3WZO - chains A and B of the 4 polymer chains in the assembly; structure by X-ray diffraction, 1.50 A resolution.

Chain A (and B):
Protein: Streptavidin
Organism: Streptomyces avidinii
Notes: chain B of this document is another copy of the same molecule, construct and numbering; everything in this record applies to it too
UniProtKB: P22629 (SAV_STRAV); residues 13-139 here correspond to UniProt positions 37-163 (UniProt number = residue number + 24)
Amino-acid sequence (129 residues; each row starts with the number of its first residue):
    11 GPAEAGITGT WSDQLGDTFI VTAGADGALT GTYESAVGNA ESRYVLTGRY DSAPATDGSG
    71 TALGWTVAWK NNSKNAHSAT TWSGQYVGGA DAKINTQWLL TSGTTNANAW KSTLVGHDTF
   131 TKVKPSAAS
Disordered / not traced: 138-139 (chain B: 135-139)
Differences from the reference sequence: expression tag (11-12); engineered mutation Ser22 (Tyr46 in P22629), Asp23 (Asn47 in P22629), Asp27 (Ser51 in P22629), Ser83 (Tyr107 in P22629), Lys84 (Arg108 in P22629), Asp101 (Glu125 in P22629), Lys103 (Arg127 in P22629), Asn116 (Glu140 in P22629)
Curated features (UniProtKB/Swiss-Prot):
  - motif: Arg59 to Asp61 (Cell attachment site)
  - binding site (biotin): Tyr43, Tyr54, Trp92, Trp108, Trp120
Ion coordination: Cd2+ site 1: Glu14, Ser62; Cd2+ site 2 near Glu44 (its only coordinating residue here); Cd2+ site 3 near Asp101 (its only coordinating residue here)
Ligand contacts: ZOE (6-({5-[(3aS,4S,5S,6aR)-5-oxido-2-oxohexahydro-1H-thieno[3,4-d]imidazol-4-yl]pentanoyl}amino)hexanoic acid): Asp23, Asp27, Tyr43, Ser45, Val47, Gly48, Asn49, Ala50, Trp79, Ala86, Ser88, Thr90, Trp92, Trp108, Leu110, Ser112, Leu124, Asp128

How chain A and chain B interact:
Residue-residue contacts (92):
  Asp36(A) with Lys80(B), salt bridge
  Val55(A) with Arg59(B)
  Thr57(A) with Thr57(B), hydrogen bond; Gly58(B); Arg59(B)
  Gly58(A) with Thr57(B)
  Arg59(A) with Val55(B); Thr57(B); Thr76(B); Ala78(B)
  Tyr60(A) with Ala78(B)
  Asp61(A) with Lys80(B); Asn85(B), hydrogen bond; His87(B), salt bridge
  Ser62(A) with Lys80(B)
  Ala63(A) with Lys80(B); Asn85(B), hydrogen bond (backbone-side chain); His87(B)
  Pro64(A) with His87(B)
  Ala65(A) with His87(B)
  Gly68(A) with Thr115(B)
  Ser69(A) with Gly113(B); Thr114(B); Thr115(B)
  Gly70(A) with Gly113(B); Thr114(B), hydrogen bond (backbone-backbone)
  Ala72(A) with His87(B); Ser88(B); Ala89(B); Thr111(B); Gly113(B)
  Leu73(A) with Ala89(B)
  Gly74(A) with Thr76(B); Thr91(B)
  Trp75(A) with Thr76(B)
  Thr76(A) with Arg59(B); Gly74(B); Trp75(B); Thr76(B)
  Ala78(A) with Arg59(B); Tyr60(B)
  Lys80(A) with Asp36(B), salt bridge; Asp61(B); Ser62(B); Ala63(B)
  Asn85(A) with Asp61(B), hydrogen bond; Ala63(B), hydrogen bond (side chain-backbone)
  His87(A) with Asp61(B), salt bridge; Ala63(B), hydrogen bond (side chain-backbone); Pro64(B); Ala65(B); Ala72(B)
  Ser88(A) with Ala72(B)
  Ala89(A) with Ala72(B); Leu73(B); Ser93(B)
  Thr91(A) with Gly74(B); Thr91(B), hydrogen bond; Trp92(B); Ser93(B)
  Trp92(A) with Thr91(B)
  Ser93(A) with Ala89(B); Thr91(B); Leu109(B), hydrogen bond (side chain-backbone); Leu110(B); Thr111(B), hydrogen bond
  Gly94(A) with Thr111(B), hydrogen bond (backbone-side chain)
  Gln95(A) with Ser112(B); Gly113(B); Thr114(B), hydrogen bond (side chain-backbone); Ser122(B)
  Gln107(A) with Leu109(B)
  Trp108(A) with Leu109(B)
  Leu109(A) with Ser93(B), hydrogen bond (backbone-side chain); Gln107(B); Trp108(B); Leu109(B), hydrophobic
  Thr111(A) with Ala72(B); Ser93(B), hydrogen bond; Gly94(B), hydrogen bond (side chain-backbone)
  Ser112(A) with Gln95(B)
  Gly113(A) with Gly70(B); Ala72(B); Gln95(B)
  Thr114(A) with Ser69(B); Gly70(B), hydrogen bond (backbone-backbone); Gln95(B), hydrogen bond (backbone-side chain)
  Thr115(A) with Gly68(B); Ser69(B)
  Asn116(A) with Val97(B)
  Ser122(A) with Gln95(B)
  Thr123(A) with Gln107(B)
Interface residues without a listed pair, chain A (44 interface residues in all): Val97, Leu110, Ala119
Interface residues without a listed pair, chain B (44 interface residues in all): Val77, Asn116, Ala119

In short:
The chain A/chain B interface involves 44 residues from each chain; the contacts include 17 hydrogen bonds and
4 salt bridges. Among the polar pairs are Asp36(A)-Lys80(B), Asp61(A)-His87(B) and Thr57(A)-Thr57(B). Chain A
binds compound ZOE. Curated annotation (UniProt) lists 5 biotin-binding residues on chain A.
Chain A and chain B are both Streptavidin (Streptomyces avidinii); the structure, Crystal structure of the
core streptavidin mutant V21 (Y22S/N23D/S27D/Y83S/R84K/E101D/R103K/E116N) complexed with biotin long tail
(BTNtail) at ..., was determined by X-ray diffraction together with 3WZN, 3WZP and 3WZQ from the same study.
